PDB entry 8QP0 | electron microscopy, 11.20 A resolution (very low resolution: no residue pairs are listed; an interface is given only as per-side residue counts) | chains G and H of the 6 polymer chains in the assembly

# Chain G (and H)
Molecule: S-layer protein A
Organism: Sulfolobus acidocaldarius DSM 639
Notes: chain H of this document is another copy of the same molecule, construct and numbering; everything in this record applies to it too
UniProt: Q4J6E5 (SLAA_SULAC); residues -28 to 1395 here correspond to UniProt positions 1-1424 (UniProt number = residue number + 29)
Chain sequence (1424 residues; numbered -28 to 1395; the number before each row is that of its first residue; numbers below 1 keep their minus sign (Met-28 is residue -28)):
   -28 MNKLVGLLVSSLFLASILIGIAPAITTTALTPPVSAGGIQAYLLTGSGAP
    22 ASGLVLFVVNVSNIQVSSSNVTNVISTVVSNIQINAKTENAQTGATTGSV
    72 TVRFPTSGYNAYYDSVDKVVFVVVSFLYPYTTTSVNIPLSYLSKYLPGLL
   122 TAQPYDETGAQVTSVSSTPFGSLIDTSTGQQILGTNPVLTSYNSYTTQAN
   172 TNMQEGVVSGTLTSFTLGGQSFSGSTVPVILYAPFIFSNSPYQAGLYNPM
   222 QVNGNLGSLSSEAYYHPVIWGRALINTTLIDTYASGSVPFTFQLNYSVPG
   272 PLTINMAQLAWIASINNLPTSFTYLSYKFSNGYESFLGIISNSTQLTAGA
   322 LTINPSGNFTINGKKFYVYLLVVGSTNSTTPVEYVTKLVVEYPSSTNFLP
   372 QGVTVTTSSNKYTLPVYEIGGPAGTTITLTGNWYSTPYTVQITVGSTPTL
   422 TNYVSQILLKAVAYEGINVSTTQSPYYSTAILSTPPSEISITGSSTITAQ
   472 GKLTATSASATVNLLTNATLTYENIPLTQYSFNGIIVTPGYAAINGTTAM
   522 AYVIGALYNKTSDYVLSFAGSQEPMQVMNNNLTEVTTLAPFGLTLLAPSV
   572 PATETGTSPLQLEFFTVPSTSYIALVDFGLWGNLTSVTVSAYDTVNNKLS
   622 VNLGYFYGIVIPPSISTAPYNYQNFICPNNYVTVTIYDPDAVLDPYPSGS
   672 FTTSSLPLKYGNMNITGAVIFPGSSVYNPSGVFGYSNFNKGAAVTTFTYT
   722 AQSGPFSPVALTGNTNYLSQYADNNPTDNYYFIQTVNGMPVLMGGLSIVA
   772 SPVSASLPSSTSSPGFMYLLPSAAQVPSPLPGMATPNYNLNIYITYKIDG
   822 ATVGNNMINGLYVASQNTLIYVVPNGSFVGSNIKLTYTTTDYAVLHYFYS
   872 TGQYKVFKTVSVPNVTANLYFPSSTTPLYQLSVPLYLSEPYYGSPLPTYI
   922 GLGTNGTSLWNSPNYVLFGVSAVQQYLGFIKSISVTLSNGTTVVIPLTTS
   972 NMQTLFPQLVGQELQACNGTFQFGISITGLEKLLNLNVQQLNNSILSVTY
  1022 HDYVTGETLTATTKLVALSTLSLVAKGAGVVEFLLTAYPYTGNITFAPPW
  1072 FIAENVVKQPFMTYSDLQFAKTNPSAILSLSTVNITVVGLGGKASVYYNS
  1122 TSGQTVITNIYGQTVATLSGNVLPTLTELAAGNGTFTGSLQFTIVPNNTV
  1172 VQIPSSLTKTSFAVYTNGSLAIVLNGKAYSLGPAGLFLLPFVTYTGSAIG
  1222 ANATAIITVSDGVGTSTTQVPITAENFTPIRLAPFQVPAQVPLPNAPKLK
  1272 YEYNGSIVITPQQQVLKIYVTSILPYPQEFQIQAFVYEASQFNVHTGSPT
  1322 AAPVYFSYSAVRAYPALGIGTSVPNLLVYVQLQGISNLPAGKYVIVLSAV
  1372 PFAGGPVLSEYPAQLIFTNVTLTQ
Not modelled in the structure: -28 to 0
Curated features (UniProtKB/Swiss-Prot):
  - glycosylation (N-linked (GlcNAc...) asparagine): Asn31, Asn41, Asn247, Asn266, Asn313, Asn329, Asn348, Asn439, Asn488, Asn516, Asn530, Asn552, Asn604, Asn685, Asn846, Asn885, Asn926, Asn960, Asn989, Asn1013 and 8 more in UniProt
Cystine bridges: Cys648-Cys988

# Interface between chain G and chain H
At this resolution (11 A) residue pairs are not listed: 58 residues of chain G and 52 of chain H lie at the interface.

# Overview
Chain G and chain H form an interface of 58 and 52 residues respectively.
Both chains are S-layer protein A (Sulfolobus acidocaldarius DSM 639). Entry 8QP0 (A hexamer pore in the
S-layer of Sulfolobus acidocaldarius formed by SlaA protein) was determined by electron microscopy (same
publication as 8QOX, 8AN2, 8AN3 and 7ZCX).
